Entry 3IET (X-ray diffraction, 2.20 A resolution); this record covers chains A and D of the 6 polymer chains in the assembly.

# Chain A
Protein: Immunoglobulin light chain (IgG2a)
Source organism: Mus musculus
Sequence (217 residues; each row starts with the number of its first residue; note: 1 number in that range is skipped by the numbering (no residue carries it; nothing is unmodelled there); a row labelled like 27A-27E holds insertion residues (27A, then the next letters in order)):
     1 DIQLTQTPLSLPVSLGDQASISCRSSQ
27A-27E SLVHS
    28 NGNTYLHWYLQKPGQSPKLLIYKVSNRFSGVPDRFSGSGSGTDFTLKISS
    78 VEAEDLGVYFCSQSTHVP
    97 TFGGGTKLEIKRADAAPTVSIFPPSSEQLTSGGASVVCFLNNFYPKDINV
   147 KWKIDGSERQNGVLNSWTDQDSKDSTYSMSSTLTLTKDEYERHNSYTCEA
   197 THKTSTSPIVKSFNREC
Not modelled in the structure: 1, 213
Disulfides: Cys23-Cys88, Cys134-Cys194
Ion coordination: Zn2+ site 1: Asp143 (shared with His55(D) of chain D); Zn2+ site 2: Glu185, His189
Ligand contacts: 2-acetamido-2-deoxy-alpha-D-galactopyranose (A2G): His27D, Tyr32, Ser91, Thr92, His93, Pro95

# Chain D
Protein: Immunoglobulin heavy chain (IgG2a)
Source organism: Mus musculus
Sequence (218 residues; each row starts with the number of its first residue; note: 1 number in that range is skipped by the numbering (no residue carries it; nothing is unmodelled there); a row labelled like 52A-52B holds insertion residues (52A, then the next letters in order)):
     1 QVQLQQSGGGLVQPGGSMKIFCAASGFTFSDAWMDWVRQSPEKGLEWVAE
    51 IR
52A-52B NK
    53 A
   53A N
    54 NHETYYAESVKGRFTITRDDSKSRMSLQM
82A-82C NSL
    83 RAEDTGIYYCSGGKVRNA
   102 YWGQGTTVTVSSKTTTAPSVYPLAPVCGDTTGSSVTLGCLVKGYFPEPVT
   152 LTWNSGSLSSGVHTFPAVLQSDLYTLSSSVTVTSSTWPSQSITCNVAHPA
   202 SSTKVDKKIEPR
Not modelled in the structure: 128-134
Disulfides: Cys22-Cys92, Cys140-Cys195
Ion coordination: Zn2+: His55 (shared with Asp143(A) of chain A)
Ligand contacts: 2-acetamido-2-deoxy-alpha-D-galactopyranose (A2G): Trp33, Trp47, Glu50, Arg52, Tyr58, Arg98

# How chain A and chain D interact
Residue-residue contacts (21; chain A residue first):
  Thr7(A) with Phe21(D)
  Pro8(A) with Lys19(D); Phe21(D), hydrophobic; Gln81(D)
  Leu9(A) with Asp72(D); Arg77(D)
  Ser10(A) with Gln81(D)
  Leu11(A) with Lys19(D); Gln81(D)
  Pro12(A) with Thr68(D); Gln81(D)
  Ser20(A) with Lys19(D), hydrogen bond (backbone-side chain)
  Lys107(A) with Thr68(D), hydrogen bond
  Asp143(A) with Asn54(D); His55(D), salt bridge
  Ile144(A) with Asn54(D), hydrogen bond (backbone-side chain)
  Asn145(A) with Lys52B(D), hydrogen bond (side chain-backbone); Ala53(D), hydrogen bond (side chain-backbone); Asn54(D), hydrogen bond
  Thr197(A) with Asn54(D), hydrogen bond (backbone-side chain)
  Lys199(A) with Glu56(D)
Also at the interface, not in a pair above, chain A (14 interface residues in all): His198
Also at the interface, not in a pair above, chain D (14 interface residues in all): Asn53A, Thr70, Lys75

# In short
Chain A and chain D each contribute 14 residues to their interface, with 7 hydrogen bonds and 1 salt bridge.
Among the polar pairs are Asp143(A)-His55(D), Ser20(A)-Lys19(D) and Lys107(A)-Thr68(D). Chain A binds
2-acetamido-2-deoxy-alpha-D-galactopyranose. Chain D binds 2-acetamido-2-deoxy-alpha-D-galactopyranose.
Asp143(A) and His55(D) coordinate Zn2+.
Here chain A is Immunoglobulin light chain (IgG2a) and chain D is Immunoglobulin heavy chain (IgG2a), both
from Mus musculus. Entry 3IET (Crystal Structure of 237mAb with antigen) was determined by X-ray diffraction
together with 3IF1 from the same study.
